PDB entry 7UIK | electron microscopy, 7.70 A resolution (low resolution: residue-level contacts below are approximate; hydrogen-bond / salt-bridge calls are withheld) | chains o and c of the 10 polymer chains in the assembly

[Chain o]
Protein: Mediator of RNA polymerase II transcription subunit 15
From: Saccharomyces cerevisiae S288C
UniProtKB: P19659 (MED15_YEAST); numbering as in UniProt (aligned over 1-1081)
Amino-acid sequence (1081 residues; numbered 1 to 1081; the number before each row is that of its first residue):
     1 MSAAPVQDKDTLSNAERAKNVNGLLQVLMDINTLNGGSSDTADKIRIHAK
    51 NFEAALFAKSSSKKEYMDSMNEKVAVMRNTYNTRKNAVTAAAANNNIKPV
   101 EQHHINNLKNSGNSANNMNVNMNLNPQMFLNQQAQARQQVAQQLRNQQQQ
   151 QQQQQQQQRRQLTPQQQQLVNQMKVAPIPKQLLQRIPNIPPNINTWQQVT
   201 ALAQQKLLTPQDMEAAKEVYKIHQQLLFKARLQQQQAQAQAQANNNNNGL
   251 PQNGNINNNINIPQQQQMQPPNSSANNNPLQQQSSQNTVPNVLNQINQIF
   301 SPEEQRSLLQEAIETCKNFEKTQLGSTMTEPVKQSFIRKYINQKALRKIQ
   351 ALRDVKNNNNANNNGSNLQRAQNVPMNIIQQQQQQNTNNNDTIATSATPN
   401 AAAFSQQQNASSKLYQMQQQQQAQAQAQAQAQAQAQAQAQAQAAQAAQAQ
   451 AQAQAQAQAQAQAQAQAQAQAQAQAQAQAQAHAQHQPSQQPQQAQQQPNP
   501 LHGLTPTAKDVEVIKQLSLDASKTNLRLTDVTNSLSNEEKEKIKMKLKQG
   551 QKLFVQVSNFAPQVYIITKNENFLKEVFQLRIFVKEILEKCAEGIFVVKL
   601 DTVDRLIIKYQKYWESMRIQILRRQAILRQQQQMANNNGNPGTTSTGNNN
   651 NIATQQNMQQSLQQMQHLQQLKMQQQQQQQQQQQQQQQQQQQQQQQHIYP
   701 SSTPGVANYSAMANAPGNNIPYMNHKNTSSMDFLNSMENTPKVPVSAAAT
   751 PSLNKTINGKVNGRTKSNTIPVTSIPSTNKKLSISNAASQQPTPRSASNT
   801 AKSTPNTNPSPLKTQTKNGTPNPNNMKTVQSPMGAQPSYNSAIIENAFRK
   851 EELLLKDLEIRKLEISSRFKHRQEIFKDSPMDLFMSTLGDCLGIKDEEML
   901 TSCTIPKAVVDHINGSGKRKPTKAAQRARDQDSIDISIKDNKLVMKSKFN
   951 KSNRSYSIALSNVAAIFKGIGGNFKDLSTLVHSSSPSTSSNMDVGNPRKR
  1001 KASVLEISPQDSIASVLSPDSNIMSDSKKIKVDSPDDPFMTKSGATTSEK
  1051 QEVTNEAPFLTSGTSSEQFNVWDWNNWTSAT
Unresolved in the structure: 1-847, 959-1081

[Chain c]
Protein: Mediator of RNA polymerase II transcription subunit 3
From: Saccharomyces cerevisiae S288C
UniProtKB: P40356 (MED3_YEAST); residues 1-397 here = UniProt positions 1-397
Amino-acid sequence (397 residues; each row starts with the number of its first residue):
     1 MDSIIPAGVKLDDLQVILAKNENETRDKVCKQINEARDEILPLRLQFNEF
    51 IQIMANIDQEGSKQADRMAKYLHIRDKILQLNDRFQTLSSHLEALQPLFS
   101 TVPEYLKTADNRDRSFQLLEPLSTYNKNGNAVCSTATVVSTNHSAAASTP
   151 TTTATPHANPITHAHSLSNPNSTATMQHNPLAGKRGPKSGSTMGTPTVHN
   201 STAAAPIAAPKKPRKPRQTKKAKAQAQAQAQAQAQVYAQQSTVQTPITAS
   251 MAAALPNPTPSMINSVSPTNVMGTPLTNMMSPMGNAYSMGAQNQGGQVSM
   301 SQFNGSGNGSNPNTNTNSNNTPLQSQLNLNNLTPANILNMSMNNDFQQQQ
   351 QQQQQQQQPQPQYNMNMGMNNMNNGGKELDSLDLNNLELGGLNMDFL
Unresolved in the structure: 111-397

[Interface between chain o and chain c]
Residue-residue contacts - 11 pairs, chain o then chain c:
  M881(o) with R75(c); I78(c)
  M885(o) with R75(c)
  L888(o) with Y71(c)
  L892(o) with Q64(c); R67(c); Y71(c)
  I894(o) with M68(c)
  L900(o) with L72(c); R75(c)
  S902(o) with R75(c)
Also at the interface, not in a pair above, chain o (8 interface residues in all): E898
Also at the interface, not in a pair above, chain c (8 interface residues in all): I74

[In short]
Chain o and chain c each contribute 8 residues to their interface.
Here chain o is Mediator of RNA polymerase II transcription subunit 15 and chain c is Mediator of RNA
polymerase II transcription subunit 3, both from Saccharomyces cerevisiae S288C. Entry 7UIK (Mediator-PIC
Early (Tail A + Upstream DNA & Activator)) was determined by electron microscopy, deposited together with
7UI9, 7UIC, 7UIF, 7UIG, 7UIL and 7UIO.
